1TPS - chains A and B; structure by X-ray diffraction, 1.90 A resolution.

[Chain A]
Molecule: Trypsin
Source organism: Bos taurus
Reference sequence: P00760 (TRY1_BOVIN); the construct lacks a stretch of the UniProt sequence and is renumbered around it, so the offset changes along the chain: 16-34 = UniProt 21-39; 37-67 = UniProt 40-70; 69-125 = UniProt 71-127; 127-130 = UniProt 128-131; 5 more segments
Amino-acid sequence (223 residues; numbered 16 to 245 plus 3 insertion-coded residues; 10 numbers in that range are skipped by the numbering (no residue carries them; nothing is unmodelled there); the number before each row is that of its first residue):
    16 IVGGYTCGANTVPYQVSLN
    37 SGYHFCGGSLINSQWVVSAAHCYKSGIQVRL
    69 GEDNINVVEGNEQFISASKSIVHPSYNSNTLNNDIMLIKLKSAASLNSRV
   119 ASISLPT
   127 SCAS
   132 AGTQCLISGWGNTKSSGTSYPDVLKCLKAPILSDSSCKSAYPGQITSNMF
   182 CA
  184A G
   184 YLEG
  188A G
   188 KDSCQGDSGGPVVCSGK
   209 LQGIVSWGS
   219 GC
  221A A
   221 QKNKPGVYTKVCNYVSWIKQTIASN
Cystine bridges: Cys22-Cys157, Cys42-Cys58, Cys128-Cys232, Cys136-Cys201, Cys168-Cys182, Cys191-Cys220
Bound ions: Ca2+: Glu70, Asn72, Val75, Glu80

[Chain B]
Molecule: Inhibitor A90720A
Amino-acid sequence (8 residues; each row starts with the number of its first residue):
   246 XLTRELXV
Modified residues: OSL ((2R)-2-hydroxy-3-(sulfooxy)propanoic acid) at position 246; Leu247 (D-leucine; DLE); YNM (N-methyl-L-tyrosine) at position 252
Glycans and other covalent adducts: covalent link Thr248-Val253

[Chain A / chain B interface]
Pairs across the interface (37):
  His40(A) - Leu251(B)
  Phe41(A) - Glu250(B)
  Phe41(A) - Leu251(B)  hydrophobic
  Cys42(A) - Glu250(B)
  His57(A) - Thr248(B)
  His57(A) - Arg249(B)
  His57(A) - Glu250(B)
  His57(A) - Val253(B)
  Leu99(A) - Thr248(B)
  Tyr151(A) - Leu251(B)
  Tyr151(A) - YNM_252(B)
  Asp189(A) - Arg249(B)  salt bridge
  Ser190(A) - Arg249(B)  hydrogen bond
  Cys191(A) - Arg249(B)
  Gln192(A) - Thr248(B)  hydrogen bond (side chain-backbone)
  Gln192(A) - Arg249(B)
  Gln192(A) - Glu250(B)
  Gln192(A) - YNM_252(B)
  Gly193(A) - Arg249(B)  hydrogen bond (backbone-backbone)
  Gly193(A) - Glu250(B)
  Gly193(A) - Leu251(B)
  Asp194(A) - Arg249(B)  hydrogen bond (backbone-backbone)
  Ser195(A) - Arg249(B)  hydrogen bond (backbone-backbone)
  Ser195(A) - Glu250(B)  hydrogen bond (side chain-backbone)
  Ser214(A) - Thr248(B)
  Ser214(A) - Arg249(B)  hydrogen bond (backbone-backbone)
  Trp215(A) - Leu247(B)
  Trp215(A) - Thr248(B)
  Trp215(A) - Arg249(B)
  Gly216(A) - OSL_246(B)
  Gly216(A) - Leu247(B)  hydrogen bond (backbone-backbone)
  Gly216(A) - Arg249(B)
  Ser217(A) - OSL_246(B)
  Gly219(A) - OSL_246(B)
  Gly219(A) - Arg249(B)  hydrogen bond (backbone-side chain)
  Cys220(A) - Arg249(B)
  Gly226(A) - Arg249(B)
Also at the interface, not in a pair above, chain A (25 interface residues in all): Tyr39, Cys58, Gln175, Val213, Tyr228

[Summary]
25 residues of chain A face 8 of chain B across their interface; the contacts include 9 hydrogen bonds and 1
salt bridge. Among the polar pairs are Asp189(A)-Arg249(B), Ser190(A)-Arg249(B) and Gln192(A)-Thr248(B). The
Ca2+ site is built by Glu70(A), Asn72(A), Val75(A) and Glu80(A).
Chain A is Trypsin (Bos taurus) and chain B is Inhibitor A90720A; the structure, Atomic structure of the
trypsin-A90720A complex: A unified approach to structure and function, was determined by X-ray diffraction.
